6SIC - chains F and U of the 35 polymer chains in the assembly; structure by electron microscopy, 3.52 A resolution.

# Chain F
Molecule: CRISPR-associated RAMP protein, Cmr4 family
Source organism: Sulfolobus islandicus REY15A
UniProt: F0NDX6 (F0NDX6_SULIR); residue numbers follow UniProt; this construct covers 1-286
Amino-acid sequence (286 residues; each row starts with the number of its first residue):
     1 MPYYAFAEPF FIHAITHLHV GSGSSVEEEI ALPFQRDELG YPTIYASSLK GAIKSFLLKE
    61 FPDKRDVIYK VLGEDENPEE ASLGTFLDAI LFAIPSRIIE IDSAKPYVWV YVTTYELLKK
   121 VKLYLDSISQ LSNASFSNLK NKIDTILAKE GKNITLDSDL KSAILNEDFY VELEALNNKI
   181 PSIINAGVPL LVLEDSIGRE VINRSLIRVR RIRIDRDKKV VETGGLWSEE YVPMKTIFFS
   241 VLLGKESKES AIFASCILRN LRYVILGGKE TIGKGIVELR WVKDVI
Not modelled in the structure: 1
Construct notes: engineered mutation Ala31 (Asp in F0NDX6)

# Chain U
Molecule: Cognate target RNA
Sequence (46 nucleotides; each row starts with the number of its first residue):
     1 UGUUAAGUCU GGUUUCCCUC CAGGGUAUCU AAGCUUUGAA AAAAAA
Not modelled in the structure: 1, 44-46

# How chain F and chain U interact
Pairs across the interface - 18 pairs, chain F then chain U:
  Glu29(F) - U30(U)  phosphate contact
  Ile30(F) - C29(U)  phosphate contact
  Ile30(F) - U30(U)  hydrogen bond to the phosphate
  Leu32(F) - U30(U)  base contact
  Asn77(F) - G38(U)  hydrogen bond to the sugar
  Pro78(F) - G38(U)  base contact
  Arg210(F) - C29(U)  hydrogen bond to the base
  Arg213(F) - A31(U)  base contact
  Val221(F) - U28(U)  base contact
  Glu222(F) - U28(U)  hydrogen bond to the sugar
  Gly224(F) - U28(U)  hydrogen bond to the sugar
  Gly224(F) - C29(U)  phosphate contact
  Gly224(F) - U30(U)  hydrogen bond to the sugar
  Gly225(F) - U28(U)  sugar contact
  Leu226(F) - U28(U)  base contact
  Leu226(F) - C29(U)  base contact
  Leu226(F) - U30(U)  sugar contact
  Trp227(F) - U30(U)  base contact
Also at the interface, not in a pair above, chain F (14 interface residues in all): Thr223

# Overview
Chain F and chain U form an interface of 14 and 5 residues respectively; the contacts include 6 hydrogen
bonds. Among the polar pairs are Arg210(F)-C29(U), Asn77(F)-G38(U) and Glu222(F)-U28(U).
Chain F is CRISPR-associated RAMP protein, Cmr4 family (Sulfolobus islandicus REY15A) and chain U is Cognate
target RNA; the structure, Cryo-EM structure of the Type III-B Cmr-beta bound to cognate target RNA, was
determined by electron microscopy, deposited together with 6S6B, 6S8B, 6S8E, 6S91, 6SH8 and 6SHB.
